Entry 2QRS (X-ray diffraction, 2.00 A resolution); this record covers chain A.

# Chain A
Protein: H-2 class I histocompatibility antigen K-B alpha chain, Beta-2 microglobulin, ovalbumin-derived peptide
From: Mus musculus
Notes: fragment: Fusion protein of ovalbumin-derived peptide, linker, Beta-2 microglobulin, and H-2 class I histocompatibility antigen K-B alpha chain extracellular domain
Reference sequence: chimeric construct of P01901, Q91XJ8: residues 1-280 from P01901 (HA1B_MOUSE) positions 22-301 (offset varies); residues 1-99 from Q91XJ8 positions 21-119 (offset varies)
Sequence (422 residues; row label = number of the first residue in the row):
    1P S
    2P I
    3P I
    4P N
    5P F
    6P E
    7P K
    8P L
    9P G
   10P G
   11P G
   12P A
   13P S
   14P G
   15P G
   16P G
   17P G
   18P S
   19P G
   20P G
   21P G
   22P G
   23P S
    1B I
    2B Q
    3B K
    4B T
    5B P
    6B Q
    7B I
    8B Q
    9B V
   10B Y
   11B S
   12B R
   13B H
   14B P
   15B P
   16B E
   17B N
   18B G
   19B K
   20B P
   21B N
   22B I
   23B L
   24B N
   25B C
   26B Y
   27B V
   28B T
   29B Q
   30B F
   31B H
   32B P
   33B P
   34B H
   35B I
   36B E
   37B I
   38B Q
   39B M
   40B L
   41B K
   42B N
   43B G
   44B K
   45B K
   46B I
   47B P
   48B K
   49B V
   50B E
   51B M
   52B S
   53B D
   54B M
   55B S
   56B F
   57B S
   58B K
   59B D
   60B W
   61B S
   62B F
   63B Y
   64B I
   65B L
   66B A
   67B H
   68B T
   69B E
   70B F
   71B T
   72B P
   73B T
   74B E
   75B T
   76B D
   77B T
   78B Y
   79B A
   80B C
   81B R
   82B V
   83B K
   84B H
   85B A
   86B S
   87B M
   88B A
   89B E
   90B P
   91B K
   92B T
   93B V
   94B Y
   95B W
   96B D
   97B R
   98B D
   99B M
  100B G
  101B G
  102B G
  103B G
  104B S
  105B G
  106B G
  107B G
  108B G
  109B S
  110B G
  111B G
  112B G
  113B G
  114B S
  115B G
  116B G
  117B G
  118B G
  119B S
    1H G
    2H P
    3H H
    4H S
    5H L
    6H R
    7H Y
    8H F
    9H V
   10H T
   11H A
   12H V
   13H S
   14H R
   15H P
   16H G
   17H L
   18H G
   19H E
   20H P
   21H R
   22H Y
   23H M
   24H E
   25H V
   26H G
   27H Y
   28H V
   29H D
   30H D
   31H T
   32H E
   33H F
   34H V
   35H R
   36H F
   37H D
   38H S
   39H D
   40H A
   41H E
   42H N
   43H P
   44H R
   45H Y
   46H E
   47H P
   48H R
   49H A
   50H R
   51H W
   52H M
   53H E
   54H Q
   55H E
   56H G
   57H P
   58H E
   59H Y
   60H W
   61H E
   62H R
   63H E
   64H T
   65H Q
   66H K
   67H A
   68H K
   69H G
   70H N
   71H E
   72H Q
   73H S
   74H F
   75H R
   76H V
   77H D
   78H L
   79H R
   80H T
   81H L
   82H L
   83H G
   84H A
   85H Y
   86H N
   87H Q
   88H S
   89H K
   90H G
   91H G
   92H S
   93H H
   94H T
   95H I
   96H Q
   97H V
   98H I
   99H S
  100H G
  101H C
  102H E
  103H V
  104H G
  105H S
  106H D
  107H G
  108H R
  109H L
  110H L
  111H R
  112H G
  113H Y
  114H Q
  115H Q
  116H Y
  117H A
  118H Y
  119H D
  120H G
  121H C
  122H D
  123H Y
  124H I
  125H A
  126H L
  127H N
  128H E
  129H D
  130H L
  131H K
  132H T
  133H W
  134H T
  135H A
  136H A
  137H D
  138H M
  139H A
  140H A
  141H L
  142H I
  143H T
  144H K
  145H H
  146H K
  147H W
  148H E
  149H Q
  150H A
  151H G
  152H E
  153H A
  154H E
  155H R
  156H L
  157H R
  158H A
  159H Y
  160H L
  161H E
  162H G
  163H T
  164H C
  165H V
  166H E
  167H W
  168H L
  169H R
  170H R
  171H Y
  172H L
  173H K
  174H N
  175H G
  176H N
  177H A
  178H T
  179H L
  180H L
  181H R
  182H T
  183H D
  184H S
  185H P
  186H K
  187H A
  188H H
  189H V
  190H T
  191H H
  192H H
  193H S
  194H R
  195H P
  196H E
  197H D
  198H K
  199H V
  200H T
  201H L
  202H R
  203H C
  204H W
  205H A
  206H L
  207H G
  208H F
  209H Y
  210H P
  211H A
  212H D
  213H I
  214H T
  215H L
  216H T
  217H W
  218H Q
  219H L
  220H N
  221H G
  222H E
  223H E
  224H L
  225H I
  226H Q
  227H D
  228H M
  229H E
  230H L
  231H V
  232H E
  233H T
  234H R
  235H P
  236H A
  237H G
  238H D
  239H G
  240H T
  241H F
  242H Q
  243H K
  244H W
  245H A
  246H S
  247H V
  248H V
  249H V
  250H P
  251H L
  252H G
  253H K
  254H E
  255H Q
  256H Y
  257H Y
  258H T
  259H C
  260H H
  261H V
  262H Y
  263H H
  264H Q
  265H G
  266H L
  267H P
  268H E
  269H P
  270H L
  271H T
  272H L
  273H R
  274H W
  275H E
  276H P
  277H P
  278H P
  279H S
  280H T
Not modelled in the structure: 100B, 101B, 102B, 103B, 104B, 105B, 106B, 107B, 108B, 109B, 110B, 111B, 112B, 113B, 114B, 115B, 116B, 117B, 118B, 119B, 277H, 278H, 279H, 280H
Construct notes: linker (9P, 10P, 11P, 12P, 13P, 14P, 15P, 16P, 17P, 18P, 19P, 20P, 21P, 22P, 23P, 100B, 101B, 102B, 103B, 104B, 105B, 106B, 107B, 108B, 109B, 110B, 111B, 112B, 113B, 114B, 115B, 116B, 117B, 118B, 119B); engineered mutation Ala84H (Tyr105 in P01901)
Swiss-Prot annotation at these positions:
  - region: Glu275H, Pro276H, Pro277H, Pro278H, Ser279H, Thr280H (Connecting peptide)
  - glycosylation (N-linked (GlcNAc...) asparagine): Asn86H, Asn176H
Disulfide bonds: Cys25B-Cys80B, Cys101H-Cys164H, Cys203H-Cys259H

# In short
Chain A is H-2 class I histocompatibility antigen K-B alpha chain, Beta-2 microglobulin, ovalbumin-derived
peptide (Mus musculus); the structure, Crystal Structure of a single chain trimer composed of the MHC I heavy
chain H-2Kb Y84A ..., was determined by X-ray diffraction, deposited together with 2QRI and 2QRT.
